3AFA - chains A and I of the 10 polymer chains in the assembly; structure by X-ray diffraction, 2.50 A resolution.

[Chain A]
Molecule: Histone H3.1
Organism: Homo sapiens
Reference sequence: P68431 (H31_HUMAN); residues 0-135 here correspond to UniProt positions 1-136 (UniProt number = residue number + 1)
Sequence (139 residues; numbered -3 to 135; the number before each row is that of its first residue; numbers below 1 keep their minus sign (Gly-3 is residue -3)):
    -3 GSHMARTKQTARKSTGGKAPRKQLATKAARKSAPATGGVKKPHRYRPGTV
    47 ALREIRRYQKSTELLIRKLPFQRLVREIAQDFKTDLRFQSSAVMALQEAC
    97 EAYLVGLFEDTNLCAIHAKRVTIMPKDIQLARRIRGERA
Unresolved in the structure: -3 to 37, 135
Construct notes: expression tag (-3 to -1)
Swiss-Prot annotation at these positions:
  - modified residue: Arg2 (Asymmetric dimethylarginine), Thr3 (Phosphothreonine), Lys4 (Allysine), Gln5 (5-glutamyl dopamine), Thr6 (Phosphothreonine), Arg8 (Citrulline), Lys9 (N6,N6,N6-trimethyllysine), Ser10 (ADP-ribosylserine), Thr11 (Phosphothreonine), Lys14 (N6-(2-hydroxyisobutyryl)lysine), Arg17 (Asymmetric dimethylarginine), Lys18 (N6-(2-hydroxyisobutyryl)lysine), Lys23 (N6-(2-hydroxyisobutyryl)lysine), Arg26 (Citrulline), Lys27 (N6,N6,N6-trimethyllysine), Ser28 (ADP-ribosylserine), Lys36 (N6,N6,N6-trimethyllysine), Lys37 (N6-methyllysine), Tyr41 (Phosphotyrosine), Lys56 (N6,N6,N6-trimethyllysine) and 8 more in UniProt
  - lipidation: Lys18 (N6-decanoyllysine)
Reported in the primary citation:
  - mutagenesis - V71M, V71M/A111V: decreased stability
  - mutagenesis - A98S: unchanged stability
  - mutagenesis - A111V: decreased binding to H2A/H2B
  - mutagenesis - V71M, A98S: unchanged binding to H2A/H2B
  - mutagenesis - A111V: decreased stability in response to hNap1

[Chain I]
Molecule: 146-nt DNA strand
Sequence (146 nucleotides; numbered 1 to 146; the number before each row is that of its first residue):
     1 ATCAATATCCACCTGCAGATTCTACCAAAAGTGTATTTGGAAACTGCTCC
    51 ATCAAAAGGCATGTTCAGCTGAATTCAGCTGAACATGCCTTTTGATGGAG
   101 CAGTTTCCAAATACACTTTTGGTAGAATCTGCAGGTGGATATTGAT
Ion coordination: Mn2+ near DG121 (its only coordinating residue here)

[Interface between chain A and chain I]
Contacting residue pairs (27):
  His39(A) - DT143(I)  sugar contact
  Arg40(A) - DT65(I)  base contact
  Arg40(A) - DT143(I)  sugar contact
  Tyr41(A) - DT142(I)  phosphate contact
  Tyr41(A) - DT143(I)  phosphate contact
  Arg42(A) - DG68(I)  salt bridge to the phosphate
  Arg42(A) - DT143(I)  hydrogen bond to the phosphate
  Pro43(A) - DA67(I)  phosphate contact
  Pro43(A) - DG68(I)  sugar contact
  Thr45(A) - DT142(I)  phosphate contact
  Thr45(A) - DT143(I)  hydrogen bond to the phosphate
  Arg63(A) - DG59(I)  phosphate contact
  Arg63(A) - DC60(I)  sugar contact
  Arg72(A) - DC50(I)  salt bridge to the phosphate
  Arg83(A) - DC49(I)  base contact
  Arg83(A) - DC50(I)  phosphate contact
  Phe84(A) - DC49(I)  phosphate contact
  Phe84(A) - DC50(I)  hydrogen bond to the phosphate
  Gln85(A) - DC49(I)  phosphate contact
  Ser86(A) - DC49(I)  phosphate contact
  Arg116(A) - DT70(I)  phosphate contact
  Arg116(A) - DG71(I)  phosphate contact
  Val117(A) - DT70(I)  hydrogen bond to the phosphate
  Thr118(A) - DC69(I)  phosphate contact
  Thr118(A) - DT70(I)  hydrogen bond to the phosphate
  Met120(A) - DT70(I)  phosphate contact
  Met120(A) - DG71(I)  phosphate contact
Also at the interface, not in a pair above, chain A (17 interface residues in all): Lys115

[Overview]
17 residues of chain A and 12 residues of chain I are in contact; the contacts include 5 hydrogen bonds and 2
salt bridges. Polar contacts include Arg42(A)-DT143(I), Thr45(A)-DT143(I) and Phe84(A)-DC50(I). From the
paper: V71M and V71M/A111V of chain A reduce stability; A111V of chain A reduces binding to H2A/H2B.
Chain A is Histone H3.1 (Homo sapiens) and chain I is a 146-nt DNA strand; the structure, The human nucleosome
structure, was determined by X-ray diffraction (same publication as 3A6N).
